PDB entry 8VB4 | electron microscopy, 2.98 A resolution | chains A and P of the 24 polymer chains in the assembly

[Chain A]
Name: Portal protein (gp35)
Organism: Pectobacterium phage PhiM1
UniProtKB: A0A1P7WG10 (A0A1P7WG10_9CAUD); residue numbers follow UniProt; this construct covers 1-503
Chain sequence (503 residues; row label = number of the first residue in the row):
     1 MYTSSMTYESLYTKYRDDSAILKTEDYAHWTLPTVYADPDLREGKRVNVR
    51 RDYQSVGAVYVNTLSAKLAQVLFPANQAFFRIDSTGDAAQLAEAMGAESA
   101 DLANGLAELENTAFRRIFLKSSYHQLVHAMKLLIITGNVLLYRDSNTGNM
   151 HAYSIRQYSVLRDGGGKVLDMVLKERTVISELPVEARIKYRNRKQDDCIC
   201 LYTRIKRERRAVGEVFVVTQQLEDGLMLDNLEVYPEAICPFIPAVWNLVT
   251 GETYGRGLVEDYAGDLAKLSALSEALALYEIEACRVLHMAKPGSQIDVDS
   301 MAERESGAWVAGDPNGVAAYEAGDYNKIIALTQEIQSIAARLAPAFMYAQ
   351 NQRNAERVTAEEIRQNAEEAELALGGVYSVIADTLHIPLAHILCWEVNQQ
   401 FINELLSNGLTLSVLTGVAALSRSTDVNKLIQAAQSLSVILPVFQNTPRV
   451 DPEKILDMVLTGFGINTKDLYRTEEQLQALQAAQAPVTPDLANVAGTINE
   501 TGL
Unresolved in the structure: 1-6, 350-358, 485-503

[Chain P]
Name: Adaptor protein (gp52)
Organism: Pectobacterium phage PhiM1
UniProtKB: A0A1P7WG03 (A0A1P7WG03_9CAUD); residues 1-185 here = UniProt positions 1-185
Chain sequence (185 residues; numbered 1 to 185; the number before each row is that of its first residue):
     1 MELLDAVNTCLTALGEARVTSTDTRHPSVALILQTLATKQKLLLERGWWF
    51 NTQDEEMFPDLLGRIPYPAASISVESLDGYNIYSKRNNFLFNNTCNTMYF
   101 TGPVCIRVTYNLDFEDLPESVATVITYRAARAVYVGDLGNDASVQDLVLN
   151 EQQAMLLVEEQHMRNKKHSTRRRRPWGKYQNALSG

[Chain A / chain P interface]
Contacting residue pairs - 8 pairs, chain A then chain P:
  Lys23(A) with Ser184(P)
  Trp30(A) with Ala182(P), hydrophobic
  Arg256(A) with Gly185(P), hydrogen bond (side chain-backbone)
  Glu260(A) with Gly185(P)
  Ala263(A) with Ala182(P)
  Gly264(A) with Tyr179(P)
  Ala267(A) with Ala182(P), hydrophobic
  Lys268(A) with Tyr179(P)
Other interface residues (no listed pair), chain P (5 interface residues in all): Leu183

[Overview]
Chain A and chain P form an interface of 8 and 5 residues respectively; the contacts include 1 hydrogen bond.
The hydrogen-bonded pair is Arg256(A)-Gly185(P).
Here chain A is Portal protein (gp35) and chain P is Adaptor protein (gp52), both from Pectobacterium phage
PhiM1. Entry 8VB4 (C12 portal and adaptor complex of the mature bacteriophage PhiM1 particle) was determined
by electron microscopy (same publication as 8VB0, 8VB2 and 8VBX).
